Entry 9BXA (electron microscopy, 3.37 A resolution); this record covers chains A and D of the 7 polymer chains in the assembly.

Chain A:
Molecule: MnxG
Organism: Bacillus sp. (in: firmicutes)
UniProtKB: A7KBU7 (A7KBU7_9BACI); residues 1-1227 here = UniProt positions 1-1227
Chain sequence (1227 residues; numbered 1 to 1227; the number before each row is that of its first residue):
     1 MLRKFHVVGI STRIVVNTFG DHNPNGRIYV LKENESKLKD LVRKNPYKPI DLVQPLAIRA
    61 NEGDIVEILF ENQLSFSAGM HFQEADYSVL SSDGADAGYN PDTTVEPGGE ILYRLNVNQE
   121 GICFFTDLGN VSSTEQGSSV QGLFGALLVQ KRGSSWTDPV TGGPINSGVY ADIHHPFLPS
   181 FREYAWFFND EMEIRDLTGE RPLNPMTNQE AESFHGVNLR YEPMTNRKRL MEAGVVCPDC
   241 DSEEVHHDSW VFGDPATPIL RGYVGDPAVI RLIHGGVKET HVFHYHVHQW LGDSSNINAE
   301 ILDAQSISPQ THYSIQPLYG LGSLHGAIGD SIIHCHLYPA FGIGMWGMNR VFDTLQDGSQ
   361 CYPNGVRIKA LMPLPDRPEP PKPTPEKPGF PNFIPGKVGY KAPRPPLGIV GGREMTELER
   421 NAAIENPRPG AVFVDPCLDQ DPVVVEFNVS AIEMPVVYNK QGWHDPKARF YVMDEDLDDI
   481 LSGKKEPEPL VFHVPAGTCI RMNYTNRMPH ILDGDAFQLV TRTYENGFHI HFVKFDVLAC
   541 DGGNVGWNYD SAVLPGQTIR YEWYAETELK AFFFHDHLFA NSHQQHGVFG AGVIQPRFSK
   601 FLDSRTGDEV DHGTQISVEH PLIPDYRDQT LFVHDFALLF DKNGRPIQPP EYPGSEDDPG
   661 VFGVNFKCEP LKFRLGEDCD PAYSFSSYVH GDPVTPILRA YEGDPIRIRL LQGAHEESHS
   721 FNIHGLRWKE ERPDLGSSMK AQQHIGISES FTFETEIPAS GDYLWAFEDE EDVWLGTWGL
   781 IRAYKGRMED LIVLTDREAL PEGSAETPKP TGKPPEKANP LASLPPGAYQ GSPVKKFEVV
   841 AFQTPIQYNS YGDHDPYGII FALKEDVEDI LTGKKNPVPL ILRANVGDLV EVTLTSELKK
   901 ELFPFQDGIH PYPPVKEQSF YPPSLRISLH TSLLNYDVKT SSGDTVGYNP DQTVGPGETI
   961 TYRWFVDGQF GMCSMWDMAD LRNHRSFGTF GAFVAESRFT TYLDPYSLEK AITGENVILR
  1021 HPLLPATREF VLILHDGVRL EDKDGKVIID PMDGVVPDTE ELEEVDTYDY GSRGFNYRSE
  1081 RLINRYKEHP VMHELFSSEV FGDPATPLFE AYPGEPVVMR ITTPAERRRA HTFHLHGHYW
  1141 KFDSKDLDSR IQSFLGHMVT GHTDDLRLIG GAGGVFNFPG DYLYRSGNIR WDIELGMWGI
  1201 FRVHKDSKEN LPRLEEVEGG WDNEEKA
Unresolved in the structure: 1218-1227
Sequence notes: engineered mutation Ala340 (His in A7KBU7)
Cystine bridges: Cys237-Cys240, Cys437-Cys499

Chain D:
Molecule: MnxE
Organism: Bacillus sp. (in: firmicutes)
UniProtKB: A7KBU5 (A7KBU5_9BACI); residues 1-110 here = UniProt positions 1-110
Chain sequence (110 residues; each row starts with the number of its first residue):
     1 MHDSPLKSLS AASNVASVND PLFDFFNKHM GKQILIITES SQLNILGQTF RPIFCGKVAE
    61 VEPGHLTLSP VTIKILNAPF HKFPIPLSIP FEKIAHFTTD VDCSMRIPLV
Unresolved in the structure: 1-18
Cystine bridges: Cys55-Cys103

Chain A / chain D interface:
Residue-residue contacts (15):
  Gln119(A) - Val110(D)
  Ser997(A) - Leu46(D)
  Leu1023(A) - His81(D)
  Leu1023(A) - Phe83(D)  hydrophobic
  Leu1024(A) - His81(D)
  Pro1025(A) - His81(D)
  Lys1145(A) - Gly47(D)
  Lys1145(A) - Thr49(D)  hydrogen bond (backbone-side chain)
  Leu1147(A) - Arg51(D)
  Asp1148(A) - Arg51(D)  salt bridge
  Arg1167(A) - Asn77(D)
  Leu1168(A) - Asn77(D)
  Gly1170(A) - Leu76(D)  hydrogen bond (backbone-backbone)
  Val1175(A) - Arg106(D)
  Phe1176(A) - Arg106(D)
Interface residues without a listed pair, chain A (20 interface residues in all): Arg998, Phe999, Pro1022, Pro1116, Ser1144, Ile1169, Gly1171
Interface residues without a listed pair, chain D (13 interface residues in all): Gln48, Ala78, Pro84

Summary:
Chain A and chain D form an interface of 20 and 13 residues respectively, with 2 hydrogen bonds and 1 salt
bridge. Polar contacts include Asp1148(A)-Arg51(D), Lys1145(A)-Thr49(D) and Gly1170(A)-Leu76(D).
Chain A is MnxG and chain D is MnxE, both from Bacillus sp. (in: firmicutes); the structure, Structure of Mnx
H340A complex from Bacillus sp. PL-12, was determined by electron microscopy.
